PDB entry 7QJ2 | electron microscopy, 8.60 A resolution (very low resolution: no residue pairs are listed; an interface is given only as per-side residue counts) | chains G and H of the 22 polymer chains in the assembly

== Chain G ==
Name: Gamma-tubulin complex component 2
From: Homo sapiens
UniProtKB: Q9BSJ2 (GCP2_HUMAN); residues 1-902 here = UniProt positions 1-902
Chain sequence (902 residues; numbered 1 to 902; the number before each row is that of its first residue):
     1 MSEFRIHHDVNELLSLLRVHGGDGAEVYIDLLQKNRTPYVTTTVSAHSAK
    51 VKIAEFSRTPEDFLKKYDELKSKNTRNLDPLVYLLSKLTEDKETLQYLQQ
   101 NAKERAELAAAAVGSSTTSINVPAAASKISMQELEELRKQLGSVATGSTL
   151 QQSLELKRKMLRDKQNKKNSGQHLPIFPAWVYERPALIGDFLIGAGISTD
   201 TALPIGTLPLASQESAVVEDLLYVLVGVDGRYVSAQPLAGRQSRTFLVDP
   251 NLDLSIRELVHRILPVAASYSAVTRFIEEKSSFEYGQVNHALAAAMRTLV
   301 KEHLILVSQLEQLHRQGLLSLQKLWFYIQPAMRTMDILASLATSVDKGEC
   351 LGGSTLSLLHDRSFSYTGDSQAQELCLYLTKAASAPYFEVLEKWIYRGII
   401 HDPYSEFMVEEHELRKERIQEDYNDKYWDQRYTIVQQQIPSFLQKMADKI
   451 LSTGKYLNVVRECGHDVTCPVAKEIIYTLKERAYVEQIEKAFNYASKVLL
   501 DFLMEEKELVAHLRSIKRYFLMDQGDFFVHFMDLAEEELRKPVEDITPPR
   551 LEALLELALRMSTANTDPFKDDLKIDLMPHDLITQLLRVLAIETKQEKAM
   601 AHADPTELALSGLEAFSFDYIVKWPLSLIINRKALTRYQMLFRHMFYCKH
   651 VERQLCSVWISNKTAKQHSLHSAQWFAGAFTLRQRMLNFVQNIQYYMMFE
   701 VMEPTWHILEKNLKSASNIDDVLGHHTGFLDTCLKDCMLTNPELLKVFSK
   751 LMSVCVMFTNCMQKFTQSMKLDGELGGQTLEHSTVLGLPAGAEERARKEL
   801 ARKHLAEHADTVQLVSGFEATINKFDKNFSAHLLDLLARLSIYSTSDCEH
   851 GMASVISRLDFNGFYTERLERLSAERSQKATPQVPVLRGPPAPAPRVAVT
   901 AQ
Disordered / not traced: 1-149, 192-200, 587-606, 664-673, 772-813, 845-850, 877-902
Swiss-Prot annotation at these positions:
  - modified residue: Y83 (Phosphotyrosine)
  - natural variant: R297 (R297C: In CDCBM15; uncertain significance), R333 (R333C: In CDCBM15; uncertain significance), A615 (A615P: In CDCBM15; uncertain significance)

== Chain H ==
Name: Gamma-tubulin complex component 3
From: Homo sapiens
UniProtKB: Q96CW5 (GCP3_HUMAN); residue numbers follow UniProt; this construct covers 1-907
Chain sequence (907 residues; each row starts with the number of its first residue):
     1 MATPDQKSPNVLLQNLCCRILGRSEADVAQQFQYAVRVIGSNFAPTVERD
    51 EFLVAEKIKKELIRQRREADAALFSELHRKLHSQGVLKNKWSILYLLLSL
   101 SEDPRRQPSKVSSYATLFAQALPRDAHSTPYYYARPQTLPLSYQDRSAQS
   151 AQSSGSVGSSGISSIGLCALSGPAPAPQSLLPGQSNQAPGVGDCLRQQLG
   201 SRLAWTLTANQPSSQATTSKGVPSAVSRNMTRSRREGDTGGTMEITEAAL
   251 VRDILYVFQGIDGKNIKMNNTENCYKVEGKANLSRSLRDTAVRLSELGWL
   301 HNKIRRYTDQRSLDRSFGLVGQSFCAALHQELREYYRLLSVLHSQLQLED
   351 DQGVNLGLESSLTLRRLLVWTYDPKIRLKTLAALVDHCQGRKGGELASAV
   401 HAYTKTGDPYMRSLVQHILSLVSHPVLSFLYRWIYDGELEDTYHEFFVAS
   451 DPTVKTDRLWHDKYTLRKSMIPSFMTMDQSRKVLLIGKSINFLHQVCHDQ
   501 TPTTKMIAVTKSAESPQDAADLFTDLENAFQGKIDAAYFETSKYLLDVLN
   551 KKYSLLDHMQAMRRYLLLGQGDFIRHLMDLLKPELVRPATTLYQHNLTGI
   601 LETAVRATNAQFDSPEILRRLDVRLLEVSPGDTGWDVFSLDYHVDGPIAT
   651 VFTRECMSHYLRVFNFLWRAKRMEYILTDIRKGHMCNAKLLRNMPEFSGV
   701 LHQCHILASEMVHFIHQMQYYITFEVLECSWDELWNKVQQAQDLDHIIAA
   751 HEVFLDTIISRCLLDSDSRALLNQLRAVFDQIIELQNAQDAIYRAALEEL
   801 QRRLQFEEKKKQREIEGQWGVTAAEEEEENKRIGEFKESIPKMCSQLRIL
   851 THFYQGIVQQFLVLLTTSSDESLRFLSFRLDFNEHYKAREPRLRVSLGTR
   901 GRRSSHT
Disordered / not traced: 1-244, 279-284, 348-360, 506-523, 812-826, 891-907
Swiss-Prot annotation at these positions:
  - modified residue: A2 (N-acetylalanine), S113 (Phosphoserine)

== Chain G / chain H interface ==
At this resolution (9 A) residue pairs are not listed: 37 residues of chain G and 32 of chain H lie at the interface.

== Summary ==
37 residues of chain G and 32 residues of chain H are in contact.
Chain G is Gamma-tubulin complex component 2 and chain H is Gamma-tubulin complex component 3, both from Homo
sapiens; the structure, Structure of recombinant human gamma-Tubulin Ring Complex 8-spoked assembly
intermediate (spokes 5-12), was determined by electron microscopy (same publication as 7QJ0, 7QJ1, 7QJ3, 7QJ4,
7QJD and 7QJE).
